Entry 7PIV (electron microscopy, 2.86 A resolution); this record covers chains R and P of the 6 polymer chains in the assembly.

[Chain R]
Name: Melanocortin receptor 4
From: Homo sapiens
UniProt: P32245 (MC4R_HUMAN); numbering as in UniProt (aligned over 1-332)
Chain sequence (346 residues; row label = number of the first residue in the row; numbers below 1 keep their minus sign (Asp-7 is residue -7)):
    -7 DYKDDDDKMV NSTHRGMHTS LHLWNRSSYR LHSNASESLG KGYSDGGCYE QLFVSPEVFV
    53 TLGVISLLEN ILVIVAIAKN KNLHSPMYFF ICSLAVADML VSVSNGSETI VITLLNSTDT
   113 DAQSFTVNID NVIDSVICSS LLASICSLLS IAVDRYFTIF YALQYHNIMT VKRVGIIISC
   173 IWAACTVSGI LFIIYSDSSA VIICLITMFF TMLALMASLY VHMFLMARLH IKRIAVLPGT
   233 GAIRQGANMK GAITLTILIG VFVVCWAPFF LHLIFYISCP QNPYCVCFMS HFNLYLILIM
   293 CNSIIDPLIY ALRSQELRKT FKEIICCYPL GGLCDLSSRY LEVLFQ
Unresolved in the structure: -7 to 39, 109-117, 231-238, 317-338
Disulfides: Cys40-Cys279, Cys271-Cys277
Sequence notes: expression tag (-7 to 0, 333-338)
Bound ions: Ca2+: Asp122, Asp126 (shared with Glu5(P), Phe7(P) of chain P)
From the paper describing this entry:
  - Ca2+ coordination: Glu100, Asp122, Asp126
  - contacts within the chain: Arg147-Tyr212 (hydrogen bond), Trp258-Asn294 (hydrogen bond), Trp258-Ile291 (hydrophobic contact), Asn294-Asp298 (hydrogen bond)
  - binding site for NDP-alpha-MSH (other names Afamelanotide; Scenesse) (chain P): Phe51, Thr101, Ile129, Cys130, Ile185, Ser188, Ile194, Leu197, His264, Tyr268, Phe284, Leu288
  - mutagenesis - E100N, D122S, D126S, H158A, H264A: decreased signaling in response to NDP-alpha-MSH
  - mutagenesis - N123A, L133A, L133F, T150S, F261V: unchanged signaling in response to NDP-alpha-MSH
  - conformationally variable residues (helix shift, side-chain flip): Leu133, Arg147, His158, Met241, Phe254, Ile291, Tyr302
  - mutagenesis - I291A: abolished signaling
  - mutagenesis - W258A, I291F: decreased signaling
  - mutagenesis - I137A, I137F, H158A, F254A, F254M: unchanged signaling
  - mutagenesis - M204A: unchanged signaling in response to agonist-induced signaling
  - mutagenesis - M204A, L205F: increased signaling in response to basal signaling
  - disease-associated variants - T150I: decreased signaling
  - mutagenesis - T150A: unchanged signaling in response to Gq/11-coupling
  - mutagenesis - H158A: increased signaling
  - mutagenesis - E100N, D122S, D126S: abolished signaling in response to setmelanotide
  - mutagenesis - N123A, T150A, H158A, F261V, H264A: decreased signaling in response to setmelanotide
  - mutagenesis - H264A: abolished signaling in response to alpha-MSH
  - mutagenesis - W258A: decreased expression
  - mutagenesis - W258F: unchanged expression
  - mutagenesis - W258F: increased signaling in response to basal
  - mutagenesis - W258F: decreased signaling in response to ligand-stimulated

[Chain P]
Name: NDP-alpha-MSH (other names Afamelanotide; Scenesse)
Chain sequence (15 residues; each row starts with the number of its first residue; numbering starts at 0):
     0 XSYSLEHFRW GKPVX
Unresolved in the structure: 0, 14
Modified / non-standard residues: ACE (acetyl group) at position 0, NH2 (amino group) at position 14; Leu4 (norleucine; NLE); Phe7 (D-phenylalanine; DPN)
Bound ions: Ca2+: Glu5, Phe7 (shared with Asp122(R), Asp126(R) of chain R)
From the paper describing this entry:
  - Ca2+ coordination: Glu5

[Chain R / chain P interface]
Pairs across the interface (30; chain R residue first):
  Gln43(R) - Lys11(P)
  Phe51(R) - His6(P)
  Glu100(R) - Leu4(P)
  Glu100(R) - Glu5(P)
  Glu100(R) - Phe7(P)
  Thr101(R) - His6(P)  hydrogen bond
  Ile104(R) - Leu4(P)
  Asp122(R) - Leu4(P)
  Asp126(R) - Phe7(P)
  Asp126(R) - Arg8(P)  salt bridge
  Ile129(R) - Phe7(P)
  Cys130(R) - Phe7(P)
  Ile185(R) - Arg8(P)  hydrogen bond (backbone-side chain)
  Ser188(R) - Arg8(P)  hydrogen bond
  Ser188(R) - Trp9(P)  hydrogen bond (backbone-side chain)
  Val193(R) - Trp9(P)  hydrophobic
  Ile194(R) - Trp9(P)
  Leu197(R) - Trp9(P)  hydrophobic
  Phe261(R) - Phe7(P)
  His264(R) - Trp9(P)  hydrogen bond (side chain-backbone)
  His264(R) - Gly10(P)
  Tyr268(R) - Trp9(P)
  Tyr268(R) - Lys11(P)
  Tyr268(R) - Pro12(P)
  Tyr268(R) - Val13(P)
  Phe284(R) - His6(P)
  Phe284(R) - Arg8(P)
  Phe284(R) - Gly10(P)
  Leu288(R) - His6(P)
  Leu288(R) - Phe7(P)
Interface residues without a listed pair, chain R (26 interface residues in all): Asn97, Val103, Asn123, Phe184, Leu265, Met281, Asn285

[Overview]
Chain R and chain P form an interface of 26 and 10 residues respectively; the contacts include 5 hydrogen
bonds and 1 salt bridge. Polar pairs include Asp126(R)-Arg8(P), Thr101(R)-His6(P) and Ile185(R)-Arg8(P). The
paper reports a binding site for NDP-alpha-MSH (other names Afamelanotide; Scenesse) (chain P) at Phe51(R),
Thr101(R) and Ile129(R) among others; E100N, D122S and D126S of chain R, among others, reduce signaling in
response to NDP-alpha-MSH; 22 substitutions were tested in all.
Here chain R is Melanocortin receptor 4 (Homo sapiens) and chain P is NDP-alpha-MSH (other names
Afamelanotide; Scenesse). Entry 7PIV (Active Melanocortin-4 receptor (MC4R)- Gs protein complex bound to
agonist NDP-alpha-MSH at 2.86 A resolution) was determined by electron microscopy, deposited together with
7PIU.
